Entry 5DNN (X-ray diffraction, 2.80 A resolution); this record covers chains C and I of the 10 polymer chains in the assembly.

Chain C:
Protein: Histone H2A
From: Xenopus laevis
Reference sequence: Q6AZJ8 (Q6AZJ8_XENLA); aligned to UniProt positions 2-129 over residues 1-128 (the alignment contains insertions or deletions, so no single offset holds)
Amino-acid sequence (128 residues; each row starts with the number of its first residue):
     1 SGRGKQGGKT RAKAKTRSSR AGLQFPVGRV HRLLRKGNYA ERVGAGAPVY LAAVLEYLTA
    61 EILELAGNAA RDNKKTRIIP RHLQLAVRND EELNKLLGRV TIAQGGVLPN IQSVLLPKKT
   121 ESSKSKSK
Unresolved in the structure: 1-13, 120-128

Chain I:
Molecule: 145-nt DNA strand
Sequence (145 nucleotides; row label = number of the first residue in the row; numbers below 1 keep their minus sign (DA-72 is residue -72)):
   -72 ATCAATATCC ACCTGCAGAT ACTACCAAAA GTGTATTTGG AAACTGCTCC ATCAAAAGGC
   -12 ATGTTCAGCT GAATCAGCTG AACATGCCTT TTGATGGAGC AGTTTCCAAA TACACTTTTG
    48 GTAGTATCTG CAGGTGGATA TTGAT

Interface between chain C and chain I:
Residue-residue contacts (13; chain C residue first):
  Ala14(C) - DT-41(I)  hydrogen bond to the phosphate
  Lys15(C) - DG-42(I)  phosphate contact
  Lys15(C) - DT-41(I)  hydrogen bond to the phosphate
  Thr16(C) - DG-42(I)  phosphate contact
  Arg17(C) - DG-42(I)  salt bridge to the phosphate
  Arg20(C) - DT-41(I)  salt bridge to the phosphate
  Gly28(C) - DA-43(I)  phosphate contact
  Arg29(C) - DA-43(I)  phosphate contact
  Arg32(C) - DA-44(I)  sugar contact
  Arg32(C) - DA-43(I)  salt bridge to the phosphate
  Arg42(C) - DT-35(I)  sugar contact
  Arg42(C) - DG-34(I)  sugar contact
  Arg77(C) - DA-54(I)  sugar contact

Overview:
10 residues of chain C and 7 residues of chain I are in contact; the contacts include 2 hydrogen bonds and 3
salt bridges. Among the polar pairs are Ala14(C)-DT-41(I), Lys15(C)-DT-41(I) and Arg17(C)-DG-42(I).
Chain C is Histone H2A (Xenopus laevis) and chain I is a 145-nt DNA strand; the structure, Nucleosome core
particle containing adducts of gold(I)-triethylphosphane and ruthenium(II)-toluene PTA complexes, was
determined by X-ray diffraction together with 5DNM from the same study.
